PDB entry 7DN2 | electron microscopy, 2.70 A resolution | chains d and g of the 18 polymer chains in the assembly

Chain d (and g):
Name: Major structural protein ORF14
Source organism: Helicobacter pylori bacteriophage KHP30
Notes: chain g of this document is another copy of the same molecule, construct and numbering; everything in this record applies to it too
Reference sequence: I7H0H9 (ORF14_BPKHP); numbering as in UniProt (aligned over 1-381)
Amino-acid sequence (381 residues; numbered 1 to 381; the number before each row is that of its first residue):
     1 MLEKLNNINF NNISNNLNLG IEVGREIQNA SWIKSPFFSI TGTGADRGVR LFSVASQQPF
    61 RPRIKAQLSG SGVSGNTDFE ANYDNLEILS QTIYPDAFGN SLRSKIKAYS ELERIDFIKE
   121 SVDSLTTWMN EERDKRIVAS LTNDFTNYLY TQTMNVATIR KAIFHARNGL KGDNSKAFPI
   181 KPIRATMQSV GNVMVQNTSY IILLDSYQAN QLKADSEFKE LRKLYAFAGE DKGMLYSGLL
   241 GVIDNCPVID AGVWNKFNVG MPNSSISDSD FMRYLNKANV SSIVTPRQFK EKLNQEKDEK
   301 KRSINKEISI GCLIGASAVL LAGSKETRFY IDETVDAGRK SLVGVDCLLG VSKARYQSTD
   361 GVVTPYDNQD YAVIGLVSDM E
Disordered / not traced: 1-3, 297-303 (chain g: 1-3, 297-304)

How chain d and chain g interact:
Residue-residue contacts (23):
  Leu17(d) with Arg61(g); Ser90(g), hydrogen bond (backbone-side chain); Thr359(g)
  Asn18(d) with Arg63(g), hydrogen bond; Ile88(g); Thr359(g)
  Leu19(d) with Arg61(g), hydrogen bond (backbone-side chain)
  Ile106(d) with Ala97(g), hydrophobic; Asp346(g)
  Lys107(d) with Arg328(g)
  Ala108(d) with Arg328(g)
  Tyr109(d) with Ala97(g), hydrophobic
  Glu111(d) with Arg328(g), salt bridge
  Leu112(d) with Gln57(g); Gln58(g), hydrogen bond (backbone-side chain)
  Arg114(d) with Gln58(g)
  Thr334(d) with Asp332(g)
  Ala337(d) with Tyr330(g); Asp332(g); Leu342(g), hydrophobic
  Gly338(d) with Tyr330(g)
  Arg339(d) with Tyr330(g); Asp346(g), salt bridge
Other interface residues (no listed pair), chain g (18 interface residues in all): Pro95, Ile331, Leu348, Gln357, Ser358

Summary:
The interface between chain d and chain g involves 14 residues on one side and 18 on the other, with 4
hydrogen bonds and 2 salt bridges. Among the polar pairs are Glu111(d)-Arg328(g), Arg339(d)-Asp346(g) and
Leu17(d)-Ser90(g).
Chain d and chain g are both Major structural protein ORF14 (Helicobacter pylori bacteriophage KHP30); the
structure, Acidic stable capsid structure of Helicobacter pylori bacteriophage KHP30, was determined by
electron microscopy (same publication as 7DOU and 7F2P).
